Entry 1PRG (X-ray diffraction, 2.20 A resolution); this record covers chains A and B.

[Chain A (and B)]
Name: Protein (peroxisome proliferator activated receptor gamma)
From: Homo sapiens
Notes: fragment: lbd (ligand binding domain), residues 207-476; chain B of this document is another copy of the same molecule, construct and numbering; everything in this record applies to it too
UniProt: P37231 (PPAT_HUMAN); residues 207-476 here correspond to UniProt positions 205-474 (UniProt number = residue number - 2)
Chain sequence (270 residues; each row starts with the number of its first residue):
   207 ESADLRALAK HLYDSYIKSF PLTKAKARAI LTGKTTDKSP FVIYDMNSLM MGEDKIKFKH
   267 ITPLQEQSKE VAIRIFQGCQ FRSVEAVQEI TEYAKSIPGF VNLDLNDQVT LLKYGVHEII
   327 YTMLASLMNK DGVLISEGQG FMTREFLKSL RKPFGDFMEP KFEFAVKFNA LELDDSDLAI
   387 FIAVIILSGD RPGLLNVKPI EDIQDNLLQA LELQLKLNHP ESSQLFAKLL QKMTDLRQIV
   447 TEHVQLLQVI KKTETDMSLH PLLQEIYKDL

[How chain A and chain B interact]
Residue-residue contacts - 28 pairs, chain A then chain B:
  Asp396(A) with Lys438(B), salt bridge
  Gln410(A) with Gln437(B)
  Asp411(A) with Lys434(B), salt bridge
  Leu414(A) with Gln430(B); Ala433(B), hydrophobic
  Gln415(A) with Gln430(B)
  Glu418(A) with Glu418(B); Gln430(B)
  Ser429(A) with Asp411(B); Gln415(B)
  Gln430(A) with Asp411(B); Leu414(B); Gln415(B); Glu418(B)
  Phe432(A) with Gln430(B); Ala433(B), hydrophobic
  Ala433(A) with Leu414(B), hydrophobic; Leu436(B), hydrophobic
  Lys434(A) with Gln410(B); Asp411(B), salt bridge
  Leu436(A) with Ala433(B); Leu436(B), hydrophobic
  Met439(A) with Thr440(B)
  Thr440(A) with Thr440(B); Arg443(B)
  Arg443(A) with Gln444(B)
  Gln444(A) with Gln444(B), hydrogen bond; Thr447(B)
Interface residues without a listed pair, chain A (17 interface residues in all): Gln437
Interface residues without a listed pair, chain B (23 interface residues in all): Lys373, Asp396, Glu407, Lys422, Ser429, Phe432, Met439, Asp441

[Summary]
17 residues of chain A and 23 residues of chain B are in contact; the contacts include 1 hydrogen bond and 3
salt bridges. Among the polar pairs are Asp396(A)-Lys438(B), Asp411(A)-Lys434(B) and Gln444(A)-Gln444(B).
Both chains are Protein (peroxisome proliferator activated receptor gamma) (Homo sapiens). Entry 1PRG (Ligand
binding domain of the human peroxisome proliferator activated receptor gamma) was determined by X-ray
diffraction, deposited together with 2PRG.
